PDB entry 8UFP | X-ray diffraction, 1.90 A resolution | chains A and B

== Chain A (and B) ==
Name: Nitric oxide synthase, brain
From: Homo sapiens
Notes: EC 1.14.13.39; chain B of this document is another copy of the same molecule, construct and numbering; everything in this record applies to it too
Reference sequence: P29475 (NOS1_HUMAN); residue numbers follow UniProt; this construct covers 302-722
Amino-acid sequence (423 residues; numbered 302 to 724; the number before each row is that of its first residue):
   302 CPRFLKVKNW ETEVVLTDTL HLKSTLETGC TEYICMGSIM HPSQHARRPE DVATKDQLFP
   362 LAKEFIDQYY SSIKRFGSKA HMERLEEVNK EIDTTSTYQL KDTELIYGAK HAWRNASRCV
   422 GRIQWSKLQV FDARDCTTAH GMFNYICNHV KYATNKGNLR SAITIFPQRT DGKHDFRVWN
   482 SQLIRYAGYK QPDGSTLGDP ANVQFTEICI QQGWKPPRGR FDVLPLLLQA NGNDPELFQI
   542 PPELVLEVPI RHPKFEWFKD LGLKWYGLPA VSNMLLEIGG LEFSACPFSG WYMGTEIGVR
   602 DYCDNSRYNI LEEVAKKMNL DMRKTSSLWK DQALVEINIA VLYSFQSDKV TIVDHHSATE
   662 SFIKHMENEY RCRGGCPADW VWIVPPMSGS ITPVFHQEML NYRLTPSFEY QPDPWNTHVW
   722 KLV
Not modelled in the structure: 344-348, 723-724 (chain B: 302-303, 345-352, 723-724)
Differences from the reference sequence: engineered mutation A354 (Arg in P29475), D357 (Gly in P29475); expression tag (723-724)
Ion coordination: Zn2+: C331, C336 (shared with C331(B), C336(B) of chain B); heme Fe near C420 (its only coordinating residue here)
Small-molecule neighbours:
  - heme (HEM): W414, A417, R419, C420, V421, G422, L429, S462, M575, F589, S590, G591, W592, Y593, M594, E597, V654, W683, F709, Y711
  - 4-methyl-7- (WK2; (7M)-4-methyl-7-(4-methyl-2,3,4,5-tetrahydro-1,4-benzoxazepin-7-yl)quinolin-2-amine), molecule 1: W311, W681, F696, H697
  - 4-methyl-7- (WK2), molecule 2: S339, M341, V682, W683
  - 4-methyl-7- (WK2), molecule 3: M341, P570, V572, N574, M575, F589, S590, G591, W592, Y593, M594, E597, W683, Y711
Swiss-Prot annotation at these positions:
  - binding site ((6R)-L-erythro-5,6,7,8-tetrahydrobiopterin): S339, V682, W683, F696
  - binding site (heme b): C420, Y711
  - binding site (L-arginine): Q483, W592, Y593, E597
What the authors report for this chain:
  - conformationally variable residues (loop rearrangement): I598 to I611
  - binding site for 4-methyl-7-: E597

== Interface between chain A and chain B ==
Residue-residue contacts (109; chain A residue first):
  C302(A) with I335(B), hydrophobic
  L306(A) with M337(B), hydrophobic
  V308(A) with I340(B), hydrophobic
  W311(A) with M341(B); H342(B)
  H322(A) with I335(B)
  S325(A) with Y334(B)
  T326(A) with Y334(B)
  L327(A) with Y334(B)
  E328(A) with E333(B); Y334(B), hydrogen bond
  T329(A) with T332(B), hydrogen bond (side chain-backbone); E333(B), hydrogen bond (backbone-backbone); Y334(B); I335(B)
  C331(A) with C331(B), hydrophobic; T332(B); E333(B); C336(B), hydrophobic
  T332(A) with T329(B), hydrogen bond (backbone-side chain); C331(B)
  E333(A) with E328(B); T329(B), hydrogen bond (backbone-backbone); C331(B)
  Y334(A) with S325(B); T326(B); L327(B); T329(B); Y703(B)
  I335(A) with L306(B), hydrophobic; H322(B); T329(B); L701(B), hydrophobic; N702(B)
  C336(A) with C331(B), hydrophobic; C336(B), hydrophobic; N702(B), hydrogen bond (backbone-backbone)
  M337(A) with L306(B), hydrophobic; L701(B), hydrophobic
  S339(A) with W681(B); E699(B); M700(B), hydrogen bond (side chain-backbone)
  I340(A) with V308(B), hydrophobic; E699(B); M700(B)
  M341(A) with W311(B); E699(B), hydrogen bond (backbone-side chain)
  H342(A) with W311(B)
  R601(A) with S691(B)
  T626(A) with D655(B), hydrogen bond
  S627(A) with L643(B); Q647(B), hydrogen bond; D655(B)
  S628(A) with I640(B)
  L629(A) with N639(B); I640(B), hydrophobic; L643(B), hydrophobic; H656(B)
  K631(A) with I692(B)
  D632(A) with H656(B), salt bridge; H657(B), salt bridge; S689(B), hydrogen bond; I692(B)
  Q633(A) with V636(B); E637(B), hydrogen bond; I640(B)
  L635(A) with I692(B), hydrophobic
  V636(A) with Q633(B); V636(B), hydrophobic
  E637(A) with Q633(B), hydrogen bond
  N639(A) with L629(B)
  I640(A) with S628(B); L629(B), hydrophobic; Q633(B)
  L643(A) with S627(B); L629(B), hydrophobic
  Q647(A) with S627(B), hydrogen bond
  D655(A) with T626(B), hydrogen bond; S627(B)
  H656(A) with L629(B); D632(B), salt bridge
  H657(A) with T626(B); D632(B), salt bridge
  S658(A) with T626(B), hydrogen bond
  W681(A) with S339(B); V682(B)
  V682(A) with W681(B), hydrophobic; V682(B), hydrophobic
  P687(A) with S689(B); G690(B), hydrogen bond (backbone-backbone); S691(B), hydrogen bond (backbone-backbone)
  M688(A) with S689(B)
  S689(A) with D632(B), hydrogen bond; P687(B); M688(B); S689(B)
  G690(A) with P687(B), hydrogen bond (backbone-backbone)
  S691(A) with R601(B); P687(B), hydrogen bond (backbone-backbone)
  I692(A) with R601(B); K631(B)
  E699(A) with S339(B); I340(B); M341(B), hydrogen bond (side chain-backbone)
  M700(A) with S339(B), hydrogen bond (backbone-side chain)
  L701(A) with M337(B), hydrophobic
  N702(A) with I335(B); C336(B), hydrogen bond (backbone-backbone)
  Y703(A) with Y334(B)
Also at the interface, not in a pair above, chain A (59 interface residues in all): K307, G330, G338, L612, K625, F696
Also at the interface, not in a pair above, chain B (57 interface residues in all): K307, G330, G338, L612, L635, S658, F696

== Summary ==
59 residues of chain A face 57 of chain B across their interface; the contacts include 24 hydrogen bonds and 4
salt bridges. Polar contacts include D632(A)-H656(B), D632(A)-H657(B) and E328(A)-Y334(B). Chain A binds heme
and 3 copies of 4-methyl-7-. From the paper: a binding site for 4-methyl-7- at E597(A); conformational
variability at I598(A).
Chain A and chain B are both Nitric oxide synthase, brain (Homo sapiens); the structure, Structure of human
neuronal nitric oxide synthase R354A/G357D mutant heme domain in complex with
4-methyl-7-(4-methyl-2,3,4,5-tetrahydrobenzo[f][1,4]oxazepin-7-yl)quinolin-2-amine dihydrochloride, was
determined by X-ray diffraction (same publication as 8UFQ, 8UFR, 8UFS, 8UFT and 8UFU).
